6R0C - chains D and I of the 10 polymer chains in the assembly; structure by electron microscopy, 4.20 A resolution (low resolution: residue-level contacts below are approximate; hydrogen-bond / salt-bridge calls are withheld).

# Chain D
Molecule: Histone H2B type 1-C/E/F/G/I
Source organism: Homo sapiens
UniProtKB: P62807 (H2B1C_HUMAN); residues -3 to 122 here correspond to UniProt positions 1-126 (UniProt number = residue number + 4)
Chain sequence (126 residues; row label = number of the first residue in the row; numbers below 1 keep their minus sign (Met-3 is residue -3)):
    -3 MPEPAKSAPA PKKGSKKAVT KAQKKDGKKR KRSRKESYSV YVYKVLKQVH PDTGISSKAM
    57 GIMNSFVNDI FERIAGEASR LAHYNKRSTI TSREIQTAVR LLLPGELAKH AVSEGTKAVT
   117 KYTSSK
Unresolved in the structure: -3 to 28, 122
Swiss-Prot annotation at these positions:
  - modified residue: Pro-2 (N-acetylproline), Glu-1 (ADP-ribosyl glutamic acid), Lys2 (N6-(2-hydroxyisobutyryl)lysine), Ser3 (ADP-ribosylserine), Lys8 (N6-(beta-hydroxybutyryl)lysine), Lys9 (N6-(2-hydroxyisobutyryl)lysine), Ser11 (Phosphoserine), Lys12 (N6-acetyllysine), Lys13 (N6-(beta-hydroxybutyryl)lysine), Lys17 (N6-(2-hydroxyisobutyryl)lysine), Lys20 (N6-(2-hydroxyisobutyryl)lysine), Lys21 (N6-(2-hydroxyisobutyryl)lysine), Lys31 (N6-(2-hydroxyisobutyryl)lysine), Glu32 (PolyADP-ribosyl glutamic acid), Ser33 (Phosphoserine), Lys40 (N6-(2-hydroxyisobutyryl)lysine), Lys43 (N6-(2-hydroxyisobutyryl)lysine), Lys54 (N6,N6-dimethyllysine), Arg76 (Dimethylated arginine), Lys82 (N6,N6,N6-trimethyllysine) and 6 more in UniProt
  - glycosylation: Ser109 (O-linked (GlcNAc) serine)
  - cross-link (Glycyl lysine isopeptide (Lys-Gly)): Lys2 (interchain with G-Cter in SUMO2), Lys17 (interchain with G-Cter in SUMO2), Lys31 (interchain with G-Cter in ubiquitin), Lys117 (interchain with G-Cter in ubiquitin)

# Chain I
Molecule: 145-nt DNA strand
Sequence (145 nucleotides; numbered -74 to 70; the number before each row is that of its first residue; numbers below 1 keep their minus sign (DT-74 is residue -74)):
   -74 TGTCCAGGTT CTCCCTGTGG TGAAAACCAA CTAACTACCT TCCCAGGAAA CAGGTTTCAC
   -14 CAGCCAGGCC TTGAATGCAA TTGTCTTACT AGGAATATTT GGACTTCCCC ACCTACCATT
    46 CAGGTAACTT GATACAAACA CAGCC
Unresolved in the structure: -74 to -72

# How chain D and chain I interact
Contacting residue pairs (9):
  Tyr39(D) with DG-53(I)
  Ile51(D) with DG-53(I)
  Ser52(D) with DT-54(I)
  Ser53(D) with DT-54(I)
  Arg83(D) with DT-34(I)
  Ser84(D) with DT-35(I); DT-34(I)
  Thr85(D) with DT-35(I); DT-34(I)
Also at the interface, not in a pair above, chain D (8 interface residues in all): Gly50
Also at the interface, not in a pair above, chain I (5 interface residues in all): DC-33

# Summary
8 residues of chain D and 5 residues of chain I are in contact.
Chain D is Histone H2B type 1-C/E/F/G/I (Homo sapiens) and chain I is a 145-nt DNA strand; the structure,
Human-D02 Nucleosome Core Particle with biotin-streptavidin label, was determined by electron microscopy
together with 6RNY from the same study.
